Entry 8ED4 (X-ray diffraction, 2.25 A resolution); this record covers chains A and C of the 6 polymer chains in the assembly.

== Chain A (and C) ==
Name: AroA
Organism: Pseudorhizobium banfieldiae
Notes: EC 1.20.98.1; chain C of this document is another copy of the same molecule, construct and numbering; everything in this record applies to it too
UniProtKB: Q6VAL8 (Q6VAL8_9HYPH); residue numbers follow UniProt; this construct covers 2-845
Chain sequence (844 residues; numbered 2 to 845; the number before each row is that of its first residue):
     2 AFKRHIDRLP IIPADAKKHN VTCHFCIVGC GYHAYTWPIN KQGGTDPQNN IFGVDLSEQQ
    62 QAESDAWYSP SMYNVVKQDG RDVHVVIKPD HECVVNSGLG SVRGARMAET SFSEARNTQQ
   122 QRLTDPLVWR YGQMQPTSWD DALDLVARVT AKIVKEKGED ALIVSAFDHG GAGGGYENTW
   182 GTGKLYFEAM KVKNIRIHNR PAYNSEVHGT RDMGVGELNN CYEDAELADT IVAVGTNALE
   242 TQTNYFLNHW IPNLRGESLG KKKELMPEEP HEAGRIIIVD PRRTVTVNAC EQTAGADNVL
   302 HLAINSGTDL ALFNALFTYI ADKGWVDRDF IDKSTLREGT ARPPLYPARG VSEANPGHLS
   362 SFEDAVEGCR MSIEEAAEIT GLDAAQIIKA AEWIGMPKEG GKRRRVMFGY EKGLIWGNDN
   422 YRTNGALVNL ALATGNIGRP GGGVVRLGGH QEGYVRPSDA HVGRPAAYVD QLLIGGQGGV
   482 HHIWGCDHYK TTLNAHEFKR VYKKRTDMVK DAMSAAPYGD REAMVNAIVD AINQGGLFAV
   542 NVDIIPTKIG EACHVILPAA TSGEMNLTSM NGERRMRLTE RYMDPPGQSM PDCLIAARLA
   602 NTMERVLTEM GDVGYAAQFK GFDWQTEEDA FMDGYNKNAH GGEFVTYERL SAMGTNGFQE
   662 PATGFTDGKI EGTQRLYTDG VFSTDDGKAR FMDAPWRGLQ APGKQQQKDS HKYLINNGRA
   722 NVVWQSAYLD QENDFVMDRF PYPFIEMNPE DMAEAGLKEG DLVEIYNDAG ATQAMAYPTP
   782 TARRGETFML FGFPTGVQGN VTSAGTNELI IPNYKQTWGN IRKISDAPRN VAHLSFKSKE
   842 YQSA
Disordered / not traced: 845
Ion coordination: 3Fe-4S cluster Fe: Cys24, Cys27, Cys31
Ligand contacts:
  - molybdenum(iv) ion / oxygen atom: His199, Asn200, Glu207, Lys413, Arg447, Gly450, His451, Arg720
  - 3Fe-4S cluster (F3S): Cys24, Phe26, Cys27, Val29, Gly30, Cys31, Tyr33, Gly101, Ser102, Arg104, Gly105, Thr244, Asn245
  - molybdopterin guanosine dinucleotide (MGD; 2-amino-5,6-dimercapto-7-methyl-3,7,8a,9-tetrahydro-8-oxa-1,3,9,10-tetraaza-anthracen-4-one guanosine dinucleotide), molecule 1: Cys27, Arg104, Val235, Gly236, Thr237, Asn238, Glu241, Thr242, Gln243, Val280, Asp281, Pro282, Arg283, Thr285, Ile305, Ser307, Gly308, Asp310, Glu412, Lys413, Gly414, Gly449, Gly450, His451, Asn717, Gly719, Arg720, Ala721, Asn722, Val724, Trp725, Gln726, Phe789, Phe792, Lys816, Gln817
  - molybdopterin guanosine dinucleotide (MGD), molecule 2: Ala173, Gly174, His199, Asn200, Lys413, Trp417, His451, Gly486, Cys487, Asp488, His489, Thr492, Val543, Asp544, Ile545, Ile546, Thr548, Ala560, Ala561, Thr562, Asp593, Asn718, Gly719, Arg720, Gln726, Ser727, Tyr729, Phe792, Gln799, Gly800, Thr803, Tyr815, Lys816
What the authors report for this chain:
  - 3Fe-4S cluster coordination: Cys24, Cys27, Cys31

== Chain A / chain C interface ==
Pairs across the interface (103):
  Phe3(A) - Glu115(C)
  His6(A) - Ile40(C)
  His6(A) - Asp83(C)  salt bridge
  Asp8(A) - Asn41(C)
  Ile40(A) - His6(C)
  Asn41(A) - Asp8(C)
  Asp83(A) - His6(C)  salt bridge
  Glu115(A) - Phe3(C)
  Glu115(A) - Asp735(C)
  Arg117(A) - Arg117(C)
  Arg117(A) - Asn118(C)
  Asn118(A) - Arg117(C)
  Asn118(A) - Asn118(C)
  Asn118(A) - Asp735(C)
  Gln121(A) - Asp735(C)
  Asp126(A) - Asn831(C)  hydrogen bond
  Trp130(A) - Lys504(C)
  Arg131(A) - Leu763(C)
  Arg131(A) - Gln774(C)  hydrogen bond
  Arg131(A) - Ile825(C)
  Tyr132(A) - His497(C)
  Tyr132(A) - Lys500(C)  hydrogen bond (backbone-side chain)
  Tyr132(A) - Glu765(C)  hydrogen bond
  Tyr132(A) - Ala772(C)
  Tyr132(A) - Thr773(C)
  Tyr132(A) - Gln774(C)
  Tyr132(A) - Asn801(C)  hydrogen bond (backbone-side chain)
  Tyr132(A) - Ile825(C)
  Gly133(A) - Lys500(C)
  Gln134(A) - Lys500(C)  hydrogen bond
  Gln134(A) - Val798(C)
  Gln136(A) - Gln774(C)
  Gln136(A) - Pro795(C)  hydrogen bond (side chain-backbone)
  Gln136(A) - Thr796(C)
  Gln136(A) - Gly797(C)
  Pro137(A) - Tyr743(C)  hydrogen bond (backbone-side chain)
  Pro137(A) - Gln774(C)  hydrogen bond (backbone-side chain)
  Pro137(A) - Thr796(C)
  Thr138(A) - Tyr743(C)  hydrogen bond (backbone-side chain)
  Thr138(A) - Leu763(C)
  Ser139(A) - Ser826(C)  hydrogen bond
  Trp140(A) - Arg830(C)
  Asp142(A) - Ile825(C)
  His497(A) - Tyr132(C)
  His497(A) - Ser515(C)  hydrogen bond (side chain-backbone)
  Lys500(A) - Tyr132(C)
  Lys500(A) - Gln134(C)
  Arg501(A) - Ser515(C)
  Arg501(A) - Ala516(C)
  Lys504(A) - Trp130(C)
  Lys504(A) - Asp508(C)  salt bridge
  Lys504(A) - Lys511(C)
  Lys504(A) - Asp512(C)
  Lys505(A) - Asp512(C)
  Asp508(A) - Lys504(C)  salt bridge
  Asp508(A) - Asp508(C)
  Lys511(A) - Lys504(C)
  Asp512(A) - Lys504(C)
  Asp512(A) - Lys505(C)
  Ser515(A) - His497(C)  hydrogen bond (backbone-side chain)
  Ser515(A) - Arg501(C)  hydrogen bond (backbone-side chain)
  Pro518(A) - Arg823(C)
  Tyr519(A) - Glu765(C)
  Gly520(A) - Glu765(C)  hydrogen bond (backbone-side chain)
  Gly520(A) - Arg823(C)
  Asp521(A) - Arg823(C)
  Arg522(A) - Ile825(C)  hydrogen bond (side chain-backbone)
  Gln589(A) - Arg830(C)
  Gln589(A) - Asn831(C)
  Asp735(A) - Glu115(C)
  Asp735(A) - Asn118(C)
  Asp735(A) - Gln121(C)
  Tyr743(A) - Pro137(C)
  Tyr743(A) - Thr138(C)  hydrogen bond (side chain-backbone)
  Leu763(A) - Arg131(C)
  Leu763(A) - Thr138(C)
  Glu765(A) - Tyr132(C)  hydrogen bond
  Glu765(A) - Tyr519(C)
  Glu765(A) - Gly520(C)  hydrogen bond (side chain-backbone)
  Ala772(A) - Tyr132(C)
  Thr773(A) - Tyr132(C)
  Gln774(A) - Arg131(C)  hydrogen bond
  Gln774(A) - Tyr132(C)
  Gln774(A) - Gln136(C)
  Gln774(A) - Pro137(C)  hydrogen bond (side chain-backbone)
  Pro795(A) - Gln136(C)  hydrogen bond (backbone-side chain)
  Thr796(A) - Gln136(C)
  Thr796(A) - Pro137(C)
  Gly797(A) - Gln136(C)
  Val798(A) - Gln134(C)
  Asn801(A) - Tyr132(C)  hydrogen bond (side chain-backbone)
  Arg823(A) - Gly520(C)
  Arg823(A) - Asp521(C)
  Ile825(A) - Tyr132(C)
  Ile825(A) - Asp142(C)
  Ile825(A) - Arg522(C)  hydrogen bond (backbone-side chain)
  Ser826(A) - Ser139(C)  hydrogen bond
  Arg830(A) - Trp140(C)
  Arg830(A) - Gln589(C)
  Asn831(A) - Thr125(C)
  Asn831(A) - Asp126(C)  hydrogen bond
  Asn831(A) - Gly588(C)
  Asn831(A) - Gln589(C)  hydrogen bond
Interface residues without a listed pair, chain A (61 interface residues in all): Arg5, Ala116, Thr119, Tyr490, Ala516, Met591, Pro829
Interface residues without a listed pair, chain C (66 interface residues in all): Lys4, Arg5, Ala116, Thr119, Gly133, Tyr490, Pro518, Lys549, Met591, Asp827, Pro829

== Summary ==
61 residues of chain A face 66 of chain C across their interface; the contacts include 27 hydrogen bonds and 4
salt bridges. Among the polar pairs are His6(A)-Asp83(C), Lys504(A)-Asp508(C) and Asp126(A)-Asn831(C). From
the paper: 3Fe-4S cluster coordination by Cys24(A), Cys27(A) and Cys31(A).
Both chains are AroA (Pseudorhizobium banfieldiae). Entry 8ED4 (Structure of the complex between the arsenite
oxidase and its native electron acceptor cytochrome c552 from ...) was determined by X-ray diffraction.
